PDB entry 7BG7 | electron microscopy, 2.40 A resolution | chains 3 and 4 of the 5 polymer chains in the assembly

Chain 3:
Molecule: Genome polyprotein
From: Human rhinovirus 14
Notes: EC 3.4.22.29, 3.6.1.15, 3.4.22.28, 2.7.7.48
UniProt: P03303 (POLG_HRV14); residues 1-236 here correspond to UniProt positions 332-567 (UniProt number = residue number + 331)
Sequence (236 residues; numbered 1 to 236; the number before each row is that of its first residue):
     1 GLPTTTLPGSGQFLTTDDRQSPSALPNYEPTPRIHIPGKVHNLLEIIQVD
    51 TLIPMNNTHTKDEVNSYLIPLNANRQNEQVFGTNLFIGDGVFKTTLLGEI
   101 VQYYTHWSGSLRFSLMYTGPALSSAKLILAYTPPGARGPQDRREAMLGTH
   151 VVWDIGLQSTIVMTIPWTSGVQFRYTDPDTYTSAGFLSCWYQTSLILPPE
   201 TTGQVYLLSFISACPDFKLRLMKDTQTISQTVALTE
Curated features (UniProtKB/Swiss-Prot):
  - region: Ala233 to Glu236 (Amphipathic alpha-helix)

Chain 4:
Molecule: Genome polyprotein
From: Human rhinovirus 14
Notes: EC 3.4.22.29, 3.6.1.15, 3.4.22.28, 2.7.7.48
UniProt: P03303 (POLG_HRV14); residues 1-68 here correspond to UniProt positions 2-69 (UniProt number = residue number + 1)
Sequence (68 residues; each row starts with the number of its first residue):
     1 GAQVSTQKSGSHENQNILTNGSNQTFTVINYYKDAASTSSAGQSLSMDPS
    51 KFTEPVKDLMLKGAPALN
Unresolved in the structure: 1-24, 66-68
Curated features (UniProtKB/Swiss-Prot):
  - site: Asn68 (Cleavage)
  - lipidation: Gly1 (N-myristoyl glycine)

Chain 3 / chain 4 interface:
Residue-residue contacts (33):
  Asp18(3) - Ser39(4)
  Asp18(3) - Ser40(4)  hydrogen bond (side chain-backbone)
  Gln20(3) - Val28(4)
  Gln20(3) - Ile29(4)  hydrogen bond (side chain-backbone)
  Gln20(3) - Asn30(4)
  Gln20(3) - Tyr31(4)  hydrogen bond (side chain-backbone)
  Gln20(3) - Ser37(4)
  Gln20(3) - Ser39(4)
  Ser21(3) - Tyr32(4)
  Ser21(3) - Ser37(4)  hydrogen bond (backbone-side chain)
  Pro22(3) - Tyr32(4)
  Pro22(3) - Ser37(4)
  Ser23(3) - Asp34(4)
  Ser23(3) - Ser37(4)  hydrogen bond (backbone-side chain)
  Pro26(3) - Asp34(4)
  Asn27(3) - Asp34(4)  hydrogen bond (backbone-side chain)
  Gly38(3) - Lys51(4)
  Gly38(3) - Phe52(4)
  Lys39(3) - Lys51(4)  hydrogen bond (backbone-side chain)
  Lys39(3) - Phe52(4)
  Val40(3) - Phe52(4)  hydrophobic
  His41(3) - Ser44(4)  hydrogen bond (backbone-side chain)
  His41(3) - Ser46(4)
  Asn42(3) - Gln43(4)
  Asn42(3) - Met47(4)  hydrogen bond
  Leu44(3) - Met47(4)  hydrophobic
  Glu45(3) - Met47(4)
  Glu45(3) - Asp48(4)  hydrogen bond (side chain-backbone)
  Glu45(3) - Pro49(4)
  Gln48(3) - Pro49(4)
  Gln48(3) - Thr53(4)
  Val49(3) - Phe52(4)  hydrophobic
  Val49(3) - Thr53(4)
Other interface residues (no listed pair), chain 3 (20 interface residues in all): Arg19, Leu25, Tyr28, Ile46
Other interface residues (no listed pair), chain 4 (20 interface residues in all): Ala36, Thr38

Summary:
Chain 3 and chain 4 each contribute 20 residues to their interface, with 10 hydrogen bonds. Polar pairs
include Asp18(3)-Ser40(4), Gln20(3)-Ile29(4) and Gln20(3)-Tyr31(4).
Chain 3 is Genome polyprotein and chain 4 is Genome polyprotein, both from Human rhinovirus 14; the structure,
HRV14 in complex with its receptor ICAM-1, was determined by electron microscopy together with 7BG6, 7NUL,
7NUM, 7NUN, 7NUO and 7NUQ from the same study.
